Entry 5W64 (electron microscopy, 4.20 A resolution (low resolution: residue-level contacts below are approximate; hydrogen-bond / salt-bridge calls are withheld)); this record covers chains B and S of the 20 polymer chains in the assembly.

# Chain B
Molecule: DNA-directed RNA polymerase I subunit RPA135
Source organism: Saccharomyces cerevisiae (strain ATCC 204508 / S288c)
Notes: EC 2.7.7.6
UniProt: P22138 (RPA2_YEAST); residues 1-1203 here = UniProt positions 1-1203
Sequence (1203 residues; row label = number of the first residue in the row):
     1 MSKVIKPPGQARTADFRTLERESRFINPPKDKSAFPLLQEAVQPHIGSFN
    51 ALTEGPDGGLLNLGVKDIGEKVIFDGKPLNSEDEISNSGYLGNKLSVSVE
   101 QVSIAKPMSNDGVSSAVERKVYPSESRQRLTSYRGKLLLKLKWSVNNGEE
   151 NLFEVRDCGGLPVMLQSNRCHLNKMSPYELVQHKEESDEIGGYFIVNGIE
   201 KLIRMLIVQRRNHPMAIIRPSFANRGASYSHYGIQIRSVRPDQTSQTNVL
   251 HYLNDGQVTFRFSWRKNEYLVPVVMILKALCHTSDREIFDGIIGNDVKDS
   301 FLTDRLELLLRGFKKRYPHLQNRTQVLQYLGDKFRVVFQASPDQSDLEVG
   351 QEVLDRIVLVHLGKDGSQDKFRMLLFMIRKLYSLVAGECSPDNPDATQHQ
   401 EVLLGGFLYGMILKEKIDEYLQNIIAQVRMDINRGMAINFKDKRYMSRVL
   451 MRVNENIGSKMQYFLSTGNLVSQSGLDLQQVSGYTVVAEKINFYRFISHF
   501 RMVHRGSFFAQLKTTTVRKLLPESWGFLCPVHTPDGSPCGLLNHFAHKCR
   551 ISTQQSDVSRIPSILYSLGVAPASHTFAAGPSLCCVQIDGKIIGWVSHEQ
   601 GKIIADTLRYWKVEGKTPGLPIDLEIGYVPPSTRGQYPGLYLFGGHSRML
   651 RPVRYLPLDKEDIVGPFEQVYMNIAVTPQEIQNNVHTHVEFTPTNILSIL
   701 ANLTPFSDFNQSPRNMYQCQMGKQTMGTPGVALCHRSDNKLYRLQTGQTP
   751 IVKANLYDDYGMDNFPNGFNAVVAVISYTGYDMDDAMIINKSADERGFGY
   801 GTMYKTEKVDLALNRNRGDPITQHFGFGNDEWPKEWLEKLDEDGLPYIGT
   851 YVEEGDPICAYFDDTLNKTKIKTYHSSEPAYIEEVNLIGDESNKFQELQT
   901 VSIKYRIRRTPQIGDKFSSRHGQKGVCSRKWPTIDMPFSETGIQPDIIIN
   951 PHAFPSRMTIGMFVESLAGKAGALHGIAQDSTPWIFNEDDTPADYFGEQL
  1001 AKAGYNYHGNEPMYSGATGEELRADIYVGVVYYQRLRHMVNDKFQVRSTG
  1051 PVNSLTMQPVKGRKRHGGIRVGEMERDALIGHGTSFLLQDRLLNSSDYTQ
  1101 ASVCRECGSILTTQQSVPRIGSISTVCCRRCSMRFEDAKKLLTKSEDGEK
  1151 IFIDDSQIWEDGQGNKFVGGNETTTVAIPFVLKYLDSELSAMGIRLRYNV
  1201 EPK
Disordered / not traced: 1-11, 81-85, 1144-1145, 1197-1203
Glycans and other covalent adducts: covalent link Phe74-Leu91; covalent link Lys77-Gly92; covalent link Leu811-Gln899
Metal / ion sites: Zn2+: Cys1104, Cys1107, Cys1128, Cys1131
UniProt features mapped onto this chain:
  - zinc finger: Cys1104 to Cys1131 (C4-type)
  - modified residue: Ser2 (N-acetylserine), Ser81 (Phosphoserine), Ser1156 (Phosphoserine)
  - mutagenesis: Cys1104 (C1104A: No effect; when associated with A-1107; A-1128 and A-1131), Cys1107 (C1107A: Lethal. Abolishes recruitment of RPA1 to Pol I. No effect; when associated with A-1104; A-1128 and A-1131), Cys1127 (C1127R: Responsible of suppression of RPA190-5 and RPA190-1 mutations), Cys1128 (C1128A: No effect; when associated with A-1104; A-1107 and A-1131), Cys1131 (C1131A: No effect; when associated with A-1104; A-1107 and A-1128)

# Chain S
Molecule: non-template strand DNA
Sequence (54 nucleotides; row label = number of the first residue in the row):
     1 CAAGTGTGAGGAAAAGTAGTTGGGTTTTTTTTTTTTTTTTTGCAGTTGAA
    51 GACA
Disordered / not traced: 29-40

# Chain B / chain S interface
Contacting residue pairs - 6 pairs, chain B then chain S:
  Phe508(B) with DT41(S)
  Gln511(B) with DT41(S)
  Leu512(B) with DT41(S)
  Lys513(B) with DG42(S); DC43(S)
  Asn816(B) with DT27(S)
Other interface residues (no listed pair), chain B (7 interface residues in all): Thr514, Arg817
Other interface residues (no listed pair), chain S (5 interface residues in all): DG24

# Overview
The interface between chain B and chain S involves 7 residues on one side and 5 on the other. Cys1104(B),
Cys1107(B), Cys1128(B) and Cys1131(B) form the Zn2+ site. UniProt lists 5 mutagenesis sites on chain B.
Here chain B is DNA-directed RNA polymerase I subunit RPA135 (Saccharomyces cerevisiae (strain ATCC 204508 /
S288c)) and chain S is non-template strand DNA. Entry 5W64 (RNA Polymerase I Initial Transcribing Complex
State 1) was determined by electron microscopy (same publication as 5W65, 5W5Y and 5W66).
